Entry 7KAK (electron microscopy, 3.90 A resolution); this record covers chains B and E of the 6 polymer chains in the assembly.

[Chain B]
Name: Protein transport channel Sec61 complex, beta subunit (Sbh1)
From: Thermomyces lanuginosus
Amino-acid sequence (125 residues; row label = number of the first residue in the row):
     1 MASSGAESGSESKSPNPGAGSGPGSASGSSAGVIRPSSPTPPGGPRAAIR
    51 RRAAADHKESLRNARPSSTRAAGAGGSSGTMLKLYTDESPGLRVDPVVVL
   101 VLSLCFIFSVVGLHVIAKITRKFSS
Unresolved in the structure: 1-91, 124-125

[Chain E]
Name: Protein transport protein Sec66/Sec71
From: Thermomyces lanuginosus
Amino-acid sequence (243 residues; each row starts with the number of its first residue):
     1 MDWLTLVVPFAYLGVLIGCLATFSSLYRRRKAAKAASLEPWFPPHLQRDI
    51 YHSLLHLDQQQQNEKKTRVPETVLKAALLRRAAEDIKRVMAIREQKQALA
   101 LLLQRGSVGDELWQRFLRAEKEMEDEVRDVVAEANSYAPNWGQVIFQSAR
   151 EMDANATYRARMEEYQATVAEERAWWDKKRASIQEGFMKELDAEKERPAT
   201 AASTATNTTSTTSDDDAVLVEAEKEGTSSPAPGKKKKKGKKGS
Unresolved in the structure: 1-2, 62-67, 181-243

[Chain B / chain E interface]
Contacting residue pairs - 5 pairs, chain B then chain E:
  Arg93(B) - Arg28(E)
  Val101(B) - Phe23(E)  hydrophobic
  Leu102(B) - Leu20(E)  hydrophobic
  Phe106(B) - Tyr12(E)
  Ser109(B) - Tyr12(E)  hydrogen bond
Interface residues without a listed pair, chain B (8 interface residues in all): Asp95, Val97, Leu113
Interface residues without a listed pair, chain E (6 interface residues in all): Leu16, Tyr27

[Summary]
8 residues of chain B face 6 of chain E across their interface, with 1 hydrogen bond. The hydrogen-bonded pair
is Ser109(B)-Tyr12(E).
Here chain B is Protein transport channel Sec61 complex, beta subunit (Sbh1) and chain E is Protein transport
protein Sec66/Sec71, both from Thermomyces lanuginosus. Entry 7KAK (Cryo-EM structure of the Sec complex from
T. lanuginosus, wild-type, class without Sec62) was determined by electron microscopy together with 7KAH,
7KAI, 7KAJ, 7KAL, 7KAM, 7KAN and 8 further entries from the same study.
